7DZM - chains D and E of the 5 polymer chains in the assembly; structure by X-ray diffraction, 2.25 A resolution.

== Chain D ==
Name: beta chain T18A TCR
Source organism: Homo sapiens
Sequence (241 residues; row label = number of the first residue in the row):
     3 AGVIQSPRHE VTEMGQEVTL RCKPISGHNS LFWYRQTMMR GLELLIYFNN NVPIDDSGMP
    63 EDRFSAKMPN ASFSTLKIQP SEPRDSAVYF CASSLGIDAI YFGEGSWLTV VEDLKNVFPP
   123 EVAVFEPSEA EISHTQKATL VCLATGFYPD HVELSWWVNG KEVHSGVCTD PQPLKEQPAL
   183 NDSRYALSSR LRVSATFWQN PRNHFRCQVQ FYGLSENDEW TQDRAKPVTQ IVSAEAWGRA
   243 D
Disulfides: C24-C93, C144-C209

== Chain E ==
Name: alpha chain T18A TCR
Source organism: Homo sapiens
Sequence (207 residues; numbered 1 to 207; the number before each row is that of its first residue):
     1 MGDAKTTQPP SMDCAEGRAA NLPCNHSTIS GNEYVYWYRQ IHSQGPQYII HGLKNNETNE
    61 MASLIITEDR KSSTLILPHA TLRDTAVYYC IVRGLNNAGN MLTFGGGTRL MVKPDIQNPD
   121 PAVYQLRDSK SSDKSVCLFT DFDSQTNVSQ SKDSDVYITD KCVLDMRSMD FKSNSAVAWS
   181 NKSDFACANA FNNSIIPEDT FFPSPEL
Unresolved in the structure: 1-2, 204-207
Disulfides: C24-C90, C137-C187
From the paper describing this entry:
  - contacts within the chain: G94-G99 (hydrogen bond), R93-N100 (hydrogen bond)

== Chain D / chain E interface ==
Cross-chain cystine bridges: C170(D)-C162(E)
Residue-residue contacts - 98 pairs, chain D then chain E:
  F34(D) with M101(E), hydrophobic
  Y36(D) with L102(E), hydrogen bond (side chain-backbone); F104(E), hydrophobic
  Q38(D) with Q40(E), hydrogen bond
  L44(D) with P46(E), hydrophobic; F104(E), hydrophobic
  L46(D) with M101(E), hydrophobic
  Y49(D) with N97(E), hydrogen bond; N100(E), hydrogen bond
  N51(D) with N97(E)
  I56(D) with N97(E)
  D57(D) with M101(E)
  F92(D) with Q40(E); Q44(E); G45(E)
  S96(D) with R93(E)
  G98(D) with R93(E), hydrogen bond (backbone-side chain)
  I99(D) with Y36(E), hydrogen bond (backbone-side chain); R93(E); L95(E), hydrophobic
  D100(D) with Y36(E); R93(E), hydrogen bond (backbone-side chain)
  A101(D) with Y36(E); Y48(E), hydrophobic; R93(E)
  I102(D) with Y38(E), hydrogen bond (backbone-side chain); R93(E); N100(E); L102(E), hydrophobic
  F104(D) with Y38(E), hydrophobic; P46(E); L102(E), hydrophobic; F104(E), hydrophobic
  G105(D) with G45(E)
  V126(D) with D128(E); S129(E), hydrogen bond (backbone-backbone)
  F127(D) with L126(E); R127(E); D128(E); K134(E); S135(E); V136(E), hydrophobic
  E128(D) with L126(E); R127(E), hydrogen bond (backbone-backbone); S129(E), hydrogen bond
  S130(D) with Y124(E); Q125(E)
  A132(D) with Y124(E); P203(E), hydrophobic
  E133(D) with Y124(E)
  H136(D) with D120(E), salt bridge; Y124(E); F201(E)
  T137(D) with D120(E); Y124(E); D141(E)
  K139(D) with M169(E); F171(E)
  T141(D) with L126(E); L138(E)
  V143(D) with L126(E), hydrophobic
  L145(D) with V136(E), hydrophobic; W179(E)
  S167(D) with D165(E); R167(E), hydrogen bond (side chain-backbone); S168(E)
  G168(D) with L164(E); D165(E), hydrogen bond (backbone-backbone); M166(E)
  C170(D) with C162(E), disulfide; V163(E), hydrogen bond (side chain-backbone)
  T171(D) with C162(E), hydrogen bond (backbone-side chain)
  D172(D) with T159(E)
  P173(D) with H42(E)
  Q174(D) with H42(E)
  L176(D) with Y157(E), hydrophobic
  K177(D) with Y157(E)
  E178(D) with S154(E); Y157(E), hydrogen bond (backbone-side chain)
  P180(D) with S154(E)
  A188(D) with W179(E), hydrophobic
  S190(D) with T159(E); V177(E)
  R192(D) with T159(E), hydrogen bond; D160(E); C162(E); S175(E), hydrogen bond; V177(E)
  R194(D) with T140(E); D141(E), salt bridge; L164(E); M166(E); F171(E); S173(E), hydrogen bond
  V195(D) with M166(E)
  S196(D) with M166(E)
  E237(D) with S129(E)
  A238(D) with S129(E)
Also at the interface, not in a pair above, chain D (56 interface residues in all): S32, Y103, A125, P129, Q138, L142, V169
Also at the interface, not in a pair above, chain E (49 interface residues in all): I158, A176

== In short ==
Chain D and chain E form an interface of 56 and 49 residues respectively, with 1 disulfide bond, 19 hydrogen
bonds and 2 salt bridges. Polar pairs include H136(D)-D120(E), R194(D)-D141(E) and Y36(D)-L102(E). The paper
reports contacts within the chain involving G99(E), G94(E) and N100(E) among others.
Chain D is beta chain T18A TCR and chain E is alpha chain T18A TCR, both from Homo sapiens; the structure,
Crystal Structure of the cross-restricted T18A TCR and HLAB8101 bound to HIV-1 Gag TL9 peptide, was determined
by X-ray diffraction together with 7DZN from the same study.
